6ZYW - chains N and d of the 19 polymer chains in the assembly; structure by electron microscopy, 8.78 A resolution (very low resolution: no residue pairs are listed; an interface is given only as per-side residue counts).

== Chain N ==
Molecule: Dynein light chain 2A
Organism: Tetrahymena thermophila SB210
UniProt: Q1HGH8 (Q1HGH8_TETTH); residue numbers follow UniProt; this construct covers 1-132
Sequence (132 residues; row label = number of the first residue in the row):
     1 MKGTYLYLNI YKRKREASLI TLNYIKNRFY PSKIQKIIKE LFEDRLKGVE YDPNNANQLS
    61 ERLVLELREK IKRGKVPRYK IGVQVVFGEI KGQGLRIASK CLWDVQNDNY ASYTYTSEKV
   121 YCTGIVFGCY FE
Unresolved in the structure: 1-23

== Chain d ==
Molecule: Dynein intermediate chain 2
Organism: Tetrahymena thermophila SB210
UniProt: I7M008 (I7M008_TETTS); the author numbering skips numbers that UniProt does not, so the offset changes along the chain: 1-201 = UniProt 1-201; 235-700 = UniProt 202-667
Sequence (667 residues; numbered 1 to 700; 33 numbers in that range are skipped by the numbering (no residue carries them; nothing is unmodelled there); the number before each row is that of its first residue):
     1 MPPKQTKVVA SRKTVMPISR AGRAQIRRKD SNTQNNMNDQ GMEDEEIDQQ REGMKNQYEQ
    61 LTAQELNEDM PSKMLEPKNP QAPKNITVYD YYTRKFKTDE LVDQMIVHFS MDGDYIWKES
   121 NEYKTQEEIR DTKKALIKEA MRKQESEEPG ANHDEEAIKQ TLRNKFNYNT RECQTINPSI
   181 RERGVSTEPP PSDTICGNIT Q
   235 WEIFDAYYAE IMKDHQIENK KKKEVDQDKK QDQSMYSTSF KRCCKIMERM VVQNDQEDKY
   295 HDYRYYWSQG DNLEAGKNEG HLLPIWRFSN EKQRKKNVTS ICWNPLYPDL FAVSLGSYDF
   355 TKQRMGLICL YSLKNTTHPE YAFNCEAGVM CLDFHPKSAA LLAVGLYDGT VLVYDIRNKH
   415 KKPIYQSTVR NQKHTDPVWQ VKWNPDTSKN YNFYSISSDG RVMNWILMKN KLEPEEVILL
   475 RLVGKNEEES TLIGLACGLC FDFNKFEPHI FLVGTEEGKI HKCSRAYSGQ YQETYNGHLL
   535 AVYKVKWNNF HPRTFISASA DWTVRIWDSK YTSQIICFDL SMMVVDAVWA PYSSTVFACA
   595 TMDKVQVYDL NVDKLNKLAE QKIVKQPKLT NLSFNYKDPI LLVGDSHGGV TLVKLSPNLC
   655 KSGPEIKQTE DKKAMEEFKN VKIEDYEREK MENLLAVVSK WEREDA
Unresolved in the structure: 1-74, 140-162, 259-700

== Chain N / chain d interface ==
At this resolution (9 A) residue pairs are not listed: 11 residues of chain N and 13 of chain d lie at the interface.

== Summary ==
The interface between chain N and chain d involves 11 residues on one side and 13 on the other.
Chain N is Dynein light chain 2A and chain d is Dynein intermediate chain 2, both from Tetrahymena thermophila
SB210; the structure, Outer Dynein Arm-Shulin complex - overall structure (Tetrahymena thermophila), was
determined by electron microscopy (same publication as 6ZYY and 6ZYX).
